PDB entry 5M5G | X-ray diffraction, 2.27 A resolution | chains A and D

# Chain A
Protein: putative polycomb protein EED
Organism: Chaetomium thermophilum (strain DSM 1495 / CBS 144.50 / IMI 039719)
UniProtKB: G0S8H7 (G0S8H7_CHATD); residue numbers follow UniProt; this construct covers 1-565
Chain sequence (605 residues; row label = number of the first residue in the row; numbers below 1 keep their minus sign (Met-39 is residue -39)):
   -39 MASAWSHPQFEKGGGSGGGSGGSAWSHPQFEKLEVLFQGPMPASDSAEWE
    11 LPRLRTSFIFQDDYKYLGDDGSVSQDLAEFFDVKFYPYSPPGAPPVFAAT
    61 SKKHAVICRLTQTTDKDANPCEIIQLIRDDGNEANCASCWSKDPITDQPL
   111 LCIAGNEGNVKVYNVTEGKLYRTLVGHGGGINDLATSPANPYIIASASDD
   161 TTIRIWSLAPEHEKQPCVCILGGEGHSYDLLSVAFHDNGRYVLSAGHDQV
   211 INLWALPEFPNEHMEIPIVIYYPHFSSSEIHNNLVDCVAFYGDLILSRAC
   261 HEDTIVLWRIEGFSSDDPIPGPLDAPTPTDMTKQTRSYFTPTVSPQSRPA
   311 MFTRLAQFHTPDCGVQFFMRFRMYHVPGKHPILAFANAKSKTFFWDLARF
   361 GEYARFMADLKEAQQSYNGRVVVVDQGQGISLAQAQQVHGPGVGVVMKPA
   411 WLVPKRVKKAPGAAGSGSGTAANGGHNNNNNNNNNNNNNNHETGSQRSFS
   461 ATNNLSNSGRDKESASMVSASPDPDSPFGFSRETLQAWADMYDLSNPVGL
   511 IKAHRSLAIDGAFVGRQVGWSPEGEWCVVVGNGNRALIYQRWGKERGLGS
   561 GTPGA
Not modelled in the structure: -39 to 5, 28-34, 388-389, 416-477, 558-565
Sequence notes: initiating methionine (-39); expression tag (-38 to 0)

# Chain D
Protein: HISTONE H3 11-Mer peptide
Chain sequence (11 residues; row label = number of the first residue in the row):
    22 TKAARKSAPAT
Not modelled in the structure: 22, 31-32
Modified / non-standard residues: Lys27 (N-trimethyllysine; M3L)

# Interface between chain A and chain D
Pairs across the interface - 27 pairs, chain A then chain D:
  Gln35(A) with Ser28(D), hydrogen bond; Ala29(D)
  Asp36(A) with Ala29(D)
  Glu39(A) with Ala29(D), hydrogen bond (side chain-backbone)
  Cys96(A) with Lys27(D)
  Asn142(A) with Lys27(D)
  Leu191(A) with Lys27(D)
  Leu244(A) with Ala25(D), hydrophobic
  Cys260(A) with Ala25(D), hydrophobic
  His261(A) with Lys23(D)
  Val325(A) with Ala24(D); Ala25(D); Arg26(D), hydrogen bond (backbone-backbone)
  Gln326(A) with Arg26(D), hydrogen bond; Lys27(D); Ser28(D); Ala29(D); Pro30(D)
  Phe327(A) with Ala25(D), hydrophobic; Arg26(D), hydrogen bond (backbone-backbone); Lys27(D)
  Phe328(A) with Lys27(D)
  Val524(A) with Pro30(D)
  Arg526(A) with Lys27(D), hydrogen bond (side chain-backbone); Ser28(D); Ala29(D)
  Asn542(A) with Ala29(D)
Other interface residues (no listed pair), chain A (17 interface residues in all): Phe41

# In short
Chain A and chain D form an interface of 17 and 8 residues respectively, with 6 hydrogen bonds. Among the
polar pairs are Gln35(A)-Ser28(D), Glu39(A)-Ala29(D) and Gln326(A)-Arg26(D).
Chain A is putative polycomb protein EED (Chaetomium thermophilum (strain DSM 1495 / CBS 144.50 / IMI 039719))
and chain D is HISTONE H3 11-Mer peptide; the structure, Crystal structure of the Chaetomium Thermophilum
polycomb repressive complex 2 (PRC2), was determined by X-ray diffraction.
